PDB entry 8JCH | electron microscopy, 2.70 A resolution | chains A and N of the 18 polymer chains in the assembly

Chain A:
Molecule: DNA-directed RNA polymerase II subunit RPB1
From: Saccharomyces cerevisiae S288C
Notes: EC 2.7.7.6
Reference sequence: P04050 (RPB1_YEAST); residue numbers follow UniProt; this construct covers 1-1733
Amino-acid sequence (1733 residues; row label = number of the first residue in the row):
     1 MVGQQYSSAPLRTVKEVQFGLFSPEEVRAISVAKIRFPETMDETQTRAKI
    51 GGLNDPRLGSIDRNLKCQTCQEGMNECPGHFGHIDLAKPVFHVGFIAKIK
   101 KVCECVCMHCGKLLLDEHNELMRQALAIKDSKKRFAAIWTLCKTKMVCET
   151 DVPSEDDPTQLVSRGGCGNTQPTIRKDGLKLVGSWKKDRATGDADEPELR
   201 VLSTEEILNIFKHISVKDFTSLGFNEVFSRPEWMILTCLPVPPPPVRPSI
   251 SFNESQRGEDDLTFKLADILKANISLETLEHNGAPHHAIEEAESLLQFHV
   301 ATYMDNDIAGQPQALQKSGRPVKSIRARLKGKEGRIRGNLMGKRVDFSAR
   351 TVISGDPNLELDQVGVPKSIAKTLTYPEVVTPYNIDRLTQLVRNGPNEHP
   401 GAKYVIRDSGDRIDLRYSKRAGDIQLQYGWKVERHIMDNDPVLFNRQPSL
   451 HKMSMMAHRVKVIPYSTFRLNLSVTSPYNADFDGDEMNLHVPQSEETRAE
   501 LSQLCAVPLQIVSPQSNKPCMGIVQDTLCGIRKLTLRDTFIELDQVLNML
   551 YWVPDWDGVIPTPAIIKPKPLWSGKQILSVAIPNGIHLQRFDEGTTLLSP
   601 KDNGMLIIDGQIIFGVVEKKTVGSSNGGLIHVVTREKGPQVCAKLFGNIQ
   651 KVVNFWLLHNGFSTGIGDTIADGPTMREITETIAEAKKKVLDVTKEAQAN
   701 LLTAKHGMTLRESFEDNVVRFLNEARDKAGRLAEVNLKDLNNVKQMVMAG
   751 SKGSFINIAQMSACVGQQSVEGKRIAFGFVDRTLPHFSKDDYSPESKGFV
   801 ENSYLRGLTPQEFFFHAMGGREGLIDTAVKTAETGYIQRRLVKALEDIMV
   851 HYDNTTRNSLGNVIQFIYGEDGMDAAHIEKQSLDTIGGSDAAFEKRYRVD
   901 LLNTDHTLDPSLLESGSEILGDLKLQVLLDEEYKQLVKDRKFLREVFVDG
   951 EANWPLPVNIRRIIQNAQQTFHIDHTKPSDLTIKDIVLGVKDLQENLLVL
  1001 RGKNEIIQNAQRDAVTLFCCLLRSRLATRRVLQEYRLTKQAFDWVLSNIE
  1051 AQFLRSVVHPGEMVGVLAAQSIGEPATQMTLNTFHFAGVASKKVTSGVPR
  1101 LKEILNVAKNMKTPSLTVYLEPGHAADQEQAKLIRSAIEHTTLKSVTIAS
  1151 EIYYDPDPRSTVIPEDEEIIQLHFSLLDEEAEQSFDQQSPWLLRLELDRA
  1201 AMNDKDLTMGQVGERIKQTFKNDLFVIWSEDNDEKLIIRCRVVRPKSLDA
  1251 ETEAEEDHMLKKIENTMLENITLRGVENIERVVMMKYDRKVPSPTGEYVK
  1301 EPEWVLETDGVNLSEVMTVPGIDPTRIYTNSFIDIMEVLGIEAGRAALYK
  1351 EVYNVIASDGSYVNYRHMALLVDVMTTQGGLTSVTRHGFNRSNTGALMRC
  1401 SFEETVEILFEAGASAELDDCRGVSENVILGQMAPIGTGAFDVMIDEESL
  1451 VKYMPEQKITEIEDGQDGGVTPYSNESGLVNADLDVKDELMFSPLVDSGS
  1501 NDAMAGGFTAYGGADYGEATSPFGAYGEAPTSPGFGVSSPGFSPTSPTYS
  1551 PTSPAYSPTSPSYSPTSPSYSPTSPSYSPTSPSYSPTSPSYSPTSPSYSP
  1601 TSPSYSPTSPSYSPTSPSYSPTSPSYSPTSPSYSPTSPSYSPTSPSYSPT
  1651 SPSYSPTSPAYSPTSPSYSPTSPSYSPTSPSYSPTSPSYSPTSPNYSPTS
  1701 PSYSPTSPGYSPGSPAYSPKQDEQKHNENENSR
Disordered / not traced: 1-4, 188-196, 1175-1185, 1245-1256, 1456-1733
Ion coordination: Zn2+ site 1: Cys67, Cys70, Cys77, His80; Zn2+ site 2: Cys107, Cys110, Cys148, Cys167; Mg2+: Asp481, Asp483, Asp485 (shared with 1 residue of chain P)
Curated features (UniProtKB/Swiss-Prot):
  - region: Pro248 to Asp260 (Lid loop), Asn306 to Lys323 (Rudder loop), Pro810 to Glu822 (Bridging helix)
  - binding site (Zn(2+)): Cys67, Cys70, Cys77, His80, Cys107, Cys110, Cys148, Cys167
  - binding site (Mg(2+)): Asp481, Asp483, Asp485
  - modified residue: Thr1471 (Phosphothreonine)
  - cross-link (Glycyl lysine isopeptide (Lys-Gly)): Lys695 (interchain with G-Cter in ubiquitin), Lys1246 (interchain with G-Cter in ubiquitin), Lys1350 (interchain with G-Cter in ubiquitin)
  - natural variant: Ser1653 to Pro1659 (deletion: In strain: A364A)
  - mutagenesis: Lys1246 (K1246R: Impairs ubiquitination during transcription stress)

Chain N:
Molecule: 48-nt DNA strand
Sequence (48 nucleotides; numbered -25 to 22; the number before each row is that of its first residue; numbers below 1 keep their minus sign (DC-25 is residue -25)):
   -25 CCGTGTCTAGCACAGGTAAATGGTTTGTGTCTGCTTATCGGTAGAGTG
Disordered / not traced: -25 to -17, 22

Interface between chain A and chain N:
Pairs across the interface (7; chain A residue first):
  Lys100(A) - DT9(N)  salt bridge to the phosphate
  Trp139(A) - DC8(N)  phosphate contact
  Arg175(A) - DT10(N)  salt bridge to the phosphate
  Ala1108(A) - DC5(N)  phosphate contact
  Lys1109(A) - DC5(N)  phosphate contact
  Lys1109(A) - DT6(N)  salt bridge to the phosphate
  His1387(A) - DT6(N)  salt bridge to the phosphate
Also at the interface, not in a pair above, chain A (10 interface residues in all): Lys101, Val1107, Asn1110, Ser1383

Summary:
The interface between chain A and chain N involves 10 residues on one side and 5 on the other, with 4 salt
bridges. Polar pairs include Lys100(A)-DT9(N), Arg175(A)-DT10(N) and Lys1109(A)-DT6(N). From UniProt: 8
Zn2+-binding residues, 3 Mg2+-binding residues and one mutagenesis site on chain A.
Chain A is DNA-directed RNA polymerase II subunit RPB1 (Saccharomyces cerevisiae S288C) and chain N is a 48-nt
DNA strand; the structure, Cryo-EM structure of yeast Rat1-bound Pol II pre-termination transcription complex
1 (Pol II Rat1-PTTC1), was determined by electron microscopy (same publication as 8K5P).
